PDB entry 4LXH | X-ray diffraction, 2.02 A resolution | chain A

[Chain A]
Name: MCP Hydrolase
Source organism: Sphingomonas wittichii RW1
Notes: EC 3.7.1.8
Reference sequence: A5VAT9 (A5VAT9_SPHWW); numbering as in UniProt (aligned over 1-277)
Amino-acid sequence (277 residues; numbered 1 to 277; the number before each row is that of its first residue):
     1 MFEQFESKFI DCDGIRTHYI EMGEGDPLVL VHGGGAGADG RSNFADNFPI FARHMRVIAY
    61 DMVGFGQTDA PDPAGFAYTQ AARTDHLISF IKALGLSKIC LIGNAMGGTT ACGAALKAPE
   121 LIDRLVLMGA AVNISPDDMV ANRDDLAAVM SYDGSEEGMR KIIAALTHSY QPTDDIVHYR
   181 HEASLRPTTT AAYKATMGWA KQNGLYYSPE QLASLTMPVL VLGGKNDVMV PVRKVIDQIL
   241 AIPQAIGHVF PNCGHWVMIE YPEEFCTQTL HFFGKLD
Not modelled in the structure: 277
Sequence notes: engineered mutation Ala-105 (Ser in A5VAT9)
Ion coordination: Na+: Ala-164, Thr-167
Residues lining bound ligands: C1E ((2Z,4E)-3-chloro-2-hydroxy-6-oxo-6-phenylhexa-2,4-dienoic acid): Gly-33, Gly-34, Gly-35, Ala-38, Asn-43, Asn-104, Ala-105, Met-106, Met-139, Leu-166, Met-197, Leu-205, Met-229, His-255, Trp-256
Reported in the primary citation:
  - conformationally variable residues (order/disorder transition): Val-140 to Ser-151
  - binding site for C1E: Asn-104, Arg-180, Trp-256
  - mutagenesis - S105A: abolished catalytic activity

[Summary]
Bound to chain A: compound C1E. Ala-164 and Thr-167 coordinate Na+. From the paper: a binding site for C1E at
Asn-104, Arg-180 and Trp-256; S105A abolishes catalytic activity.
Chain A is MCP Hydrolase (Sphingomonas wittichii RW1); the structure, Crystal Structure of the S105A mutant of
a carbon-carbon bond hydrolase, DxnB2 from Sphingomonas wittichii RW1 ..., was determined by X-ray diffraction
(same publication as 4LXG and 4LYD).
